6GVN - chain A; structure by X-ray diffraction, 2.69 A resolution.

Chain A:
Molecule: Tubulin alpha chain
Source organism: Ovis aries
Reference sequence: D0VWZ0 (D0VWZ0_SHEEP); numbering as in UniProt (aligned over 1-451)
Sequence (451 residues; row label = number of the first residue in the row):
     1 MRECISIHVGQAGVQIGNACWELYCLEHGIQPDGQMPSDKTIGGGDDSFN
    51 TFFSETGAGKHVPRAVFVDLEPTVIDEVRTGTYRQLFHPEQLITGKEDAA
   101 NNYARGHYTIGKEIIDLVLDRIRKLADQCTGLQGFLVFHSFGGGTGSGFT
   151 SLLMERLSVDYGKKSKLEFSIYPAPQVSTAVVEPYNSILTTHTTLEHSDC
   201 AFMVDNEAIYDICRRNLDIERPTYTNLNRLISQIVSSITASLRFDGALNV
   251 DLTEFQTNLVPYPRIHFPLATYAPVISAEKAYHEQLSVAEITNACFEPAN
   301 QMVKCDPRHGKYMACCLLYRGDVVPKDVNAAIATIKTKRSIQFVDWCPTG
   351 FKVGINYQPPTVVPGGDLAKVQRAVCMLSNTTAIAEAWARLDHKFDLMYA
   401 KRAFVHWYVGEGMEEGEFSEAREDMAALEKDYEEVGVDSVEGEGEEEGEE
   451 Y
Not modelled in the structure: 42-44, 438-451
Differences from the reference sequence: conflict Ser-232 (Gly in D0VWZ0), Ser-340 (Thr in D0VWZ0)
Residues lining bound ligands: GTP (guanosine-5'-triphosphate): Gly-10, Gln-11, Ala-12, Gln-15, Ile-16, Asp-69, Asp-98, Ala-99, Ala-100, Asn-101, Ser-140, Gly-142, Gly-143, Gly-144, Thr-145, Gly-146, Ile-171, Pro-173, Val-177, Ser-178, Thr-179, Glu-183, Asn-206, Tyr-224, Asn-228, Ile-231

Summary:
Chain A binds GTP.
Chain A is Tubulin alpha chain (Ovis aries); the structure, Tubulin:TM-3 DARPin complex, was determined by
X-ray diffraction, deposited together with 6GVM and 6GX7.
